4YYK - chains A and C of the 3 polymer chains in the assembly; structure by X-ray diffraction, 1.79 A resolution.

[Chain A]
Protein: Bromodomain-containing protein 9
Source organism: Homo sapiens
Notes: fragment: bromodomain
UniProt: Q9H8M2 (BRD9_HUMAN), isoform Q9H8M2-1; residue numbers follow UniProt; this construct covers 17-123
Sequence (108 residues; numbered 16 to 123; the number before each row is that of its first residue):
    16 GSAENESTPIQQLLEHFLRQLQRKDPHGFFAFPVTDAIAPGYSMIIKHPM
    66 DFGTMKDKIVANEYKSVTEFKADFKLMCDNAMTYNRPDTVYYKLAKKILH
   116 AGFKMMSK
Not modelled in the structure: 16-21, 123
Differences from the reference sequence: expression tag (16)
Reported in the primary citation:
  - specificity-determining residues: Met92, Tyr106
  - specificity-determining residues: Phe44 (proposed by the authors, not directly observed)

[Chain C]
Protein: Histone H4
Notes: fragment: N-terminal tail
UniProt: P62805 (H4_HUMAN); residues 1-11 here correspond to UniProt positions 2-12 (UniProt number = residue number + 1)
Sequence (11 residues; numbered 1 to 11; the number before each row is that of its first residue):
     1 SGRGKGGKGLG
Not modelled in the structure: 1-3, 10-11
Modified positions: Lys5 (N-6-crotonyl-L-lysine; KCR); Lys8 (N-6-crotonyl-L-lysine; KCR)
UniProt features mapped onto this chain:
  - modified residue: Ser1 (N-acetylserine), Arg3 (Asymmetric dimethylarginine)

[Interface between chain A and chain C]
Pairs across the interface - 13 pairs, chain A then chain C:
  Phe44(A) with Lys8(C)
  Phe45(A) with Lys8(C)
  Val49(A) with Lys8(C)
  Ile53(A) with Lys8(C)
  Pro55(A) with Gly6(C); Gly7(C)
  Tyr57(A) with Lys8(C)
  Ala96(A) with Lys8(C)
  Tyr99(A) with Gly6(C); Gly7(C), hydrogen bond (side chain-backbone); Lys8(C)
  Asn100(A) with Lys8(C)
  Tyr106(A) with Lys8(C)
Also at the interface, not in a pair above, chain A (11 interface residues in all): Ala54
Also at the interface, not in a pair above, chain C (6 interface residues in all): Gly4, Lys5, Gly9

[Overview]
11 residues of chain A face 6 of chain C across their interface, with 1 hydrogen bond. The hydrogen-bonded
pair is Tyr99(A)-Gly7(C). The paper reports specificity determinants Met92(A), Tyr106(A) and Phe44(A).
Here chain A is Bromodomain-containing protein 9 (Homo sapiens) and chain C is Histone H4. Entry 4YYK (Crystal
structure of BRD9 Bromodomain bound to a crotonyllysine peptide) was determined by X-ray diffraction,
deposited together with 4YY6, 4YYD, 4YYI, 4YYJ, 4YYM and 4YYN.
